6FLQ - chains D and R of the 9 polymer chains in the assembly; structure by electron microscopy, 3.60 A resolution.

Chain D:
Molecule: DNA-directed RNA polymerase subunit beta'
From: Escherichia coli (strain K12)
Notes: EC 2.7.7.6
UniProtKB: P0A8T7 (RPOC_ECOLI); residue numbers follow UniProt; this construct covers 1-1407
Sequence (1407 residues; numbered 1 to 1407; the number before each row is that of its first residue):
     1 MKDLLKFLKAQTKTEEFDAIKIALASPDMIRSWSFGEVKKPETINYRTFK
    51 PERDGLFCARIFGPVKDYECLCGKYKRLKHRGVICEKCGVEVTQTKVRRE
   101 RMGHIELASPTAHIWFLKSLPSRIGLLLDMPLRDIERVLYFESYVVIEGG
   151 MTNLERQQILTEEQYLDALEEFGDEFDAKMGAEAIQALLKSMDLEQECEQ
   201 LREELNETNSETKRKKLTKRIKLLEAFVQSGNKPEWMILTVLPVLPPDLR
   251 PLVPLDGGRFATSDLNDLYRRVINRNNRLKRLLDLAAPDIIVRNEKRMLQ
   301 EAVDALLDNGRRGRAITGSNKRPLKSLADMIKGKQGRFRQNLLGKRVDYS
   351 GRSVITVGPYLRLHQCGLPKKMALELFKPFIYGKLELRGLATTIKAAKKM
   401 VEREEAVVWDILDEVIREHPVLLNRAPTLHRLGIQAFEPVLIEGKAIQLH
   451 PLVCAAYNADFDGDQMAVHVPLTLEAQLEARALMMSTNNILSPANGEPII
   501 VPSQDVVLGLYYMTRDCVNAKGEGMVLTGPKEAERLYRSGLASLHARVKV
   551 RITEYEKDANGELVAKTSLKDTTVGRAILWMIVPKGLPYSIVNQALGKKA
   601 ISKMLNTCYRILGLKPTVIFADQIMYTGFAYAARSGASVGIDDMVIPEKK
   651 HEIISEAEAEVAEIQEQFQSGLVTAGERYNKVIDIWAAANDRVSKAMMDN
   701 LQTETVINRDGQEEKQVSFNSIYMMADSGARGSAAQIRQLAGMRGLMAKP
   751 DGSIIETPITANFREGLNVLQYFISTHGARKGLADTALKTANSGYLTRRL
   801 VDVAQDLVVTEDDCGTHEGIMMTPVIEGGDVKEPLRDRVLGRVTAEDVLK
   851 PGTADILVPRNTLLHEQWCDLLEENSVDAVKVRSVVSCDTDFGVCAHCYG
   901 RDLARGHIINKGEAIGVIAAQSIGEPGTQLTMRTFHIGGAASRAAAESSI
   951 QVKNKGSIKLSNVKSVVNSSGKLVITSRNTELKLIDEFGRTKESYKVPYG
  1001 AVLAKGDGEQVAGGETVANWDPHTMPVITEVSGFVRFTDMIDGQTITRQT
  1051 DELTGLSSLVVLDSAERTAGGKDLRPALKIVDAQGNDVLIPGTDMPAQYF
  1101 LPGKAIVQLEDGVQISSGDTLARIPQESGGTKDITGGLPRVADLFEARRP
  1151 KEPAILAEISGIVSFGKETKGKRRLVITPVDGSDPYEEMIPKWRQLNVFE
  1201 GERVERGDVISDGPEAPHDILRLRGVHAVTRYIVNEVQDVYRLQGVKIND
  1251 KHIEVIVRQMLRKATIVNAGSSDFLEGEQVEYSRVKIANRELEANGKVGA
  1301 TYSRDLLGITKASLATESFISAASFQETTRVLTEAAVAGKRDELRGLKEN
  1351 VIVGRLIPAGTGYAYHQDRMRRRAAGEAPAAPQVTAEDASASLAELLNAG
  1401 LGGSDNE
Not modelled in the structure: 1-15, 932-947, 1127-1136, 1376-1407
Bound ions: Zn2+ site 1: Cys70, Cys72, Cys88; Mg2+: Asp462, Asp464; Zn2+ site 2: Cys814, Cys888, Cys895
UniProt features mapped onto this chain:
  - binding site (Zn(2+)): Cys70, Cys72, Cys85, Cys88, Cys814, Cys888, Cys895, Cys898
  - binding site (Mg(2+)): Asp460, Asp462, Asp464
  - modified residue: Lys983 (N6-acetyllysine)
  - mutagenesis: Gln504 (Q504P: Resistant to antibiotics salinamide A and B), Asn690 (N690D: Resistant to antibiotics salinamide A and B), Met697 (M697V: Resistant to antibiotics salinamide A and B), Ala735 (A735T: Resistant to antibiotics salinamide A and B), Arg738 (R738C/H/P/S: Resistant to antibiotics salinamide A and B), Ala748 (A748E: Resistant to antibiotics salinamide A and B), Pro758 (P758S/T: Resistant to antibiotics salinamide A and B), Phe763 (F763C: Resistant to antibiotics salinamide A and B), Ser775 (S775A: Resistant to antibiotics salinamide A and B), Ala779 (A779T/V: Resistant to antibiotics salinamide A and B), Arg780 (R780C: Resistant to antibiotics salinamide A and B), Gly782 (G782A/C: Resistant to antibiotics salinamide A and B), 1 further mutagenesis entry in UniProt
Reported in the primary citation:
  - binding site for the 39-nt DNA strand: Lys334, Arg339
  - binding site for the 21-nt RNA strand (chain R): Gln335

Chain R:
Molecule: 21-nt RNA strand
Sequence (21 nucleotides; numbered 1 to 29; 8 numbers in that range are skipped by the numbering (no residue carries them; nothing is unmodelled there); the number before each row is that of its first residue):
     1 CCUGA
    14 UCAGGCGAUGUGUGCU

Chain D / chain R interface:
Contacting residue pairs (9):
  Leu255(D) with G20(R), base contact
  Arg322(D) with G23(R), hydrogen bond to the sugar
  Lys325(D) with A21(R), hydrogen bond to the phosphate; U22(R), salt bridge to the phosphate
  Gln335(D) with U22(R), phosphate contact
  Lys398(D) with C2(R), salt bridge to the phosphate
  Arg425(D) with U29(R), hydrogen bond to the phosphate
  Asp462(D) with U29(R), phosphate contact
  Asp464(D) with U29(R), sugar contact
Also at the interface, not in a pair above, chain D (12 interface residues in all): Lys66, Val253, Ala261, Pro427
Also at the interface, not in a pair above, chain R (7 interface residues in all): A16

Summary:
12 residues of chain D and 7 residues of chain R are in contact; the contacts include 3 hydrogen bonds and 2
salt bridges. Polar pairs include Arg322(D)-G23(R), Lys325(D)-A21(R) and Arg425(D)-U29(R). From the paper: a
binding site for the 39-nt DNA strand at Lys334(D) and Arg339(D); a binding site for the 21-nt RNA strand
(chain R) at Gln335(D).
Chain D is DNA-directed RNA polymerase subunit beta' (Escherichia coli (strain K12)) and chain R is a 21-nt
RNA strand; the structure, CryoEM structure of E.coli RNA polymerase paused elongation complex bound to NusA,
was determined by electron microscopy, deposited together with 6FLP.
